4Q6F - chains A and F; structure by X-ray diffraction, 1.91 A resolution.

# Chain A
Protein: Bromodomain adjacent to zinc finger domain protein 2A
From: Homo sapiens
UniProtKB: Q9UIF9 (BAZ2A_HUMAN); numbering as in UniProt (aligned over 1673-1728)
Amino-acid sequence (58 residues; each row starts with the number of its first residue):
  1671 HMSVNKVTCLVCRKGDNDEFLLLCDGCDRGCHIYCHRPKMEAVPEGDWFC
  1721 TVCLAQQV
Disordered / not traced: 1671-1672
Construct notes: expression tag (1671-1672)
Metal / ion sites: Zn2+ site 1: Cys1679, Cys1682, His1702, Cys1705; Zn2+ site 2: Cys1694, Cys1697, Cys1720, Cys1723
Swiss-Prot annotation at these positions:
  - zinc finger: Lys1676 to Gln1726 (PHD-type)
  - cross-link (Glycyl lysine isopeptide (Lys-Gly)): Lys1676 (interchain with G-Cter in SUMO2), Lys1709 (interchain with G-Cter in SUMO2)

# Chain F
Protein: unmodified H3K4 peptide
Amino-acid sequence (5 residues; row label = number of the first residue in the row):
     1 ARTKQ

# How chain A and chain F interact
Residue-residue contacts - 23 pairs, chain A then chain F:
  Val1674(A) with Lys4(F)
  Asn1675(A) with Lys4(F), hydrogen bond (backbone-side chain)
  Val1677(A) with Lys4(F), hydrogen bond (backbone-side chain)
  Gly1685(A) with Lys4(F), hydrogen bond (backbone-side chain)
  Asp1688(A) with Thr3(F); Lys4(F), hydrogen bond (backbone-backbone); Gln5(F), hydrogen bond (backbone-backbone)
  Glu1689(A) with Thr3(F); Gln5(F), hydrogen bond
  Leu1691(A) with Thr3(F); Lys4(F), hydrogen bond (backbone-backbone)
  Leu1692(A) with Ala1(F), hydrophobic; Arg2(F)
  Leu1693(A) with Arg2(F), hydrogen bond (backbone-backbone); Thr3(F); Lys4(F)
  Cys1694(A) with Arg2(F), hydrogen bond (backbone-side chain)
  Asp1695(A) with Arg2(F), salt bridge
  Val1713(A) with Ala1(F); Thr3(F)
  Pro1714(A) with Ala1(F), hydrogen bond (backbone-backbone)
  Glu1715(A) with Ala1(F), hydrogen bond (backbone-backbone)
  Gly1716(A) with Ala1(F), hydrogen bond (backbone-backbone)
Also at the interface, not in a pair above, chain A (17 interface residues in all): Asp1717, Trp1718
The authors on this interface:
  - residue pairs: Val1677(A)-Lys4(F) (backbone contact), Gly1685(A)-Lys4(F) (backbone contact), Asp1688(A)-Lys4(F), Leu1692(A)-Ala1(F) (hydrophobic contact), Pro1714(A)-Ala1(F) (backbone contact), Glu1715(A)-Ala1(F) (backbone contact), Gly1716(A)-Ala1(F) (backbone contact)
  - interface residues, chain A: Asp1688(A), Leu1691(A), Leu1693(A)

# Overview
Chain A and chain F form an interface of 17 and 5 residues respectively, with 12 hydrogen bonds and 1 salt
bridge. Polar pairs include Asp1695(A)-Arg2(F), Asn1675(A)-Lys4(F) and Val1677(A)-Lys4(F). The paper describes
backbone contacts between Val1677(A) and Lys4(F), Gly1685(A) and Lys4(F) and Pro1714(A) and Ala1(F) among
others; a contact between Asp1688(A) and Lys4(F); a hydrophobic contact between Leu1692(A) and Ala1(F). The
paper reports interface residues Asp1688(A), Leu1691(A) and Leu1693(A).
Here chain A is Bromodomain adjacent to zinc finger domain protein 2A (Homo sapiens) and chain F is unmodified
H3K4 peptide. Entry 4Q6F (Crystal structure of human BAZ2A PHD zinc finger in complex with unmodified H3K4
histone peptide) was determined by X-ray diffraction together with 4QBM and 4QC1 from the same study.
